Entry 7U06 (electron microscopy, 4.20 A resolution (low resolution: residue-level contacts below are approximate; hydrogen-bond / salt-bridge calls are withheld)); this record covers chains H and I of the 27 polymer chains in the assembly.

== Chain H ==
Protein: Trafficking protein particle complex subunit 23
From: Saccharomyces cerevisiae
Reference sequence: Q03784 (TRS23_YEAST); residues 1-219 here = UniProt positions 1-219
Amino-acid sequence (219 residues; each row starts with the number of its first residue):
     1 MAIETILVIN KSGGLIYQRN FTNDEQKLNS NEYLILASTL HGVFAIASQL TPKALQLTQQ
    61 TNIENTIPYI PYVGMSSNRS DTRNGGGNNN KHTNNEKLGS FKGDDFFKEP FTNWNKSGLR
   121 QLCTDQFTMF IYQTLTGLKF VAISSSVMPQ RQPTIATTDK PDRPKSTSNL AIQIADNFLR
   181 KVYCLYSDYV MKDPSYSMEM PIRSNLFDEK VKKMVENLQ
Disordered / not traced: 1, 77-97, 148-165

== Chain I ==
Protein: Trafficking protein particle complex subunit BET3
From: Saccharomyces cerevisiae
Reference sequence: P36149 (BET3_YEAST); residue numbers follow UniProt; this construct covers 1-193
Amino-acid sequence (193 residues; numbered 1 to 193; the number before each row is that of its first residue):
     1 MVSTTQSRSL KAMGEEIWKN KTEKINTELF TLTYGSIVAQ LCQDYERDFN KVNDHLYSMG
    61 YNIGCRLIED FLARTALPRC ENLVKTSEVL SKCAFKIFLN ITPNITNWSH NKDTFSLILD
   121 ENPLADFVEL PMDAMKSLWY SNILCGVLKG SLEMVQLDCD VWFVSDILRG DSQTEIKVKL
   181 NRILKDEIPI GED
Disordered / not traced: 1-7, 191-193
Swiss-Prot annotation at these positions:
  - lipidation: C80 (S-palmitoyl cysteine)
  - mutagenesis: C80 (C80S: Loss of palmitoylation)
Covalently attached groups: palmitic acid (PLM) linked to C80

== Chain H / chain I interface ==
Residue-residue contacts (46):
  G99(H) - E23(I)
  S100(H) - T22(I)
  S100(H) - E23(I)
  S100(H) - D70(I)
  S100(H) - R74(I)
  F101(H) - K21(I)
  F101(H) - R74(I)
  K102(H) - N20(I)
  K102(H) - K21(I)
  K102(H) - T22(I)
  K102(H) - E23(I)
  F106(H) - K21(I)
  E109(H) - R8(I)
  E109(H) - M13(I)
  T112(H) - A76(I)
  W114(H) - L72(I)
  W114(H) - A76(I)
  W114(H) - L77(I)
  W114(H) - I190(I)
  S117(H) - I190(I)
  Q133(H) - I188(I)
  T134(H) - E69(I)
  T134(H) - I188(I)
  L135(H) - L72(I)
  L135(H) - R79(I)
  L135(H) - I188(I)
  T136(H) - E69(I)
  T136(H) - M154(I)
  T136(H) - Q156(I)
  L138(H) - E69(I)
  R180(H) - A73(I)
  R180(H) - R74(I)
  R180(H) - A76(I)
  Y183(H) - E69(I)
  Y183(H) - L72(I)
  Y183(H) - A73(I)
  C184(H) - A73(I)
  S187(H) - E69(I)
  D188(H) - D70(I)
  M191(H) - R66(I)
  M191(H) - E69(I)
  K192(H) - D70(I)
  D193(H) - R66(I)
  Y196(H) - R66(I)
  M198(H) - C65(I)
  M198(H) - R66(I)
Other interface residues (no listed pair), chain H (30 interface residues in all): F107, K108, F111, K116, G137, P194
Other interface residues (no listed pair), chain I (25 interface residues in all): K19, K24, T75, P78, P189

== Overview ==
Chain H and chain I form an interface of 30 and 25 residues respectively. Covalently linked palmitic acid: at
C80(I). Curated annotation (UniProt) lists one mutagenesis site on chain I.
Chain H is Trafficking protein particle complex subunit 23 and chain I is Trafficking protein particle complex
subunit BET3, both from Saccharomyces cerevisiae; the structure, Structure of the yeast TRAPPII-Rab11/Ypt32
complex in the closed/open state (composite structure), was determined by electron microscopy together with
7U05 from the same study.
